PDB entry 9EY9 | X-ray diffraction, 3.10 A resolution | chains Z and a of the 28 polymer chains in the assembly

Chain Z:
Protein: Proteasome subunit beta type-6
Organism: Saccharomyces cerevisiae
Reference sequence: P23724 (PSB6_YEAST); residues 1-222 here correspond to UniProt positions 20-241 (UniProt number = residue number + 19)
Amino-acid sequence (222 residues; row label = number of the first residue in the row):
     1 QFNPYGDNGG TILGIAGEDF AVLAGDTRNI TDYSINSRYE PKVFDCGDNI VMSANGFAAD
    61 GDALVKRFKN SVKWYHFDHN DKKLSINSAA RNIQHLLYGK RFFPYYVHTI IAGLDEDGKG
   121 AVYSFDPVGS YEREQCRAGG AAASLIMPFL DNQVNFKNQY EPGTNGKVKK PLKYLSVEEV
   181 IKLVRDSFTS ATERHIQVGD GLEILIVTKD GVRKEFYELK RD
Ion coordination: Mg2+ near Val198 (its only coordinating residue here)
Small-molecule neighbours: sybactin derivative (A1H71): Tyr106, Asp126, Pro127, Val128

Chain a:
Protein: Proteasome subunit beta type-7
Organism: Saccharomyces cerevisiae
Reference sequence: P30657 (PSB7_YEAST); residues -12 to 233 here correspond to UniProt positions 21-266 (UniProt number = residue number + 33)
Amino-acid sequence (246 residues; row label = number of the first residue in the row; numbers below 1 keep their minus sign (Thr-12 is residue -12)):
   -12 TQIANAGASP MVNTQQPIVT GTSVISMKYD NGVIIAADNL GSYGSLLRFN GVERLIPVGD
    48 NTVVGISGDI SDMQHIERLL KDLVTENAYD NPLADAEEAL EPSYIFEYLA TVMYQRRSKM
   108 NPLWNAIIVA GVQSNGDQFL RYVNLLGVTY SSPTLATGFG AHMANPLLRK VVDRESDIPK
   168 TTVQVAEEAI VNAMRVLYYR DARSSRNFSL AIIDKNTGLT FKKNLQVENM KWDFAKDIKG
   228 YGTQKI
Not modelled in the structure: -12 to 0

Chain Z / chain a interface:
Contacting residue pairs (40; chain Z residue first):
  Gln1(Z) with Thr1(a), hydrogen bond
  Phe2(Z) with Thr1(a); Pro109(a), hydrophobic; Trp111(a), hydrophobic; Leu132(a), hydrophobic
  Asn3(Z) with Leu133(a)
  Pro4(Z) with Arg104(a), hydrogen bond (backbone-side chain); Met107(a), hydrophobic; Leu133(a)
  Tyr5(Z) with Arg104(a)
  Asn8(Z) with Val135(a)
  Asn29(Z) with Tyr137(a)
  Ser34(Z) with His149(a), hydrogen bond
  Ile35(Z) with Arg156(a), hydrogen bond (backbone-side chain)
  Asn36(Z) with Tyr137(a); Ser139(a); Arg156(a)
  Ser37(Z) with Ser138(a), hydrogen bond (side chain-backbone)
  Tyr39(Z) with Ser138(a)
  Glu40(Z) with Arg128(a), salt bridge; Tyr137(a); Ser138(a), hydrogen bond (side chain-backbone)
  Phe57(Z) with Arg104(a); Leu133(a); Val135(a), hydrophobic
  Ala59(Z) with Tyr101(a); Leu133(a); Gly134(a); Val135(a)
  Asp60(Z) with Tyr101(a), hydrogen bond; Arg104(a), salt bridge
  Asp62(Z) with Thr136(a)
  Ala63(Z) with Tyr101(a)
  Lys66(Z) with Glu94(a), salt bridge
  Phe103(Z) with Arg104(a); Ser105(a)
  Tyr105(Z) with Tyr101(a)
  Glu218(Z) with Arg161(a), salt bridge
  Arg221(Z) with Asp160(a), salt bridge; Arg161(a)
Other interface residues (no listed pair), chain Z (24 interface residues in all): Gly6
Other interface residues (no listed pair), chain a (22 interface residues in all): Leu142

Overview:
24 residues of chain Z face 22 of chain a across their interface; the contacts include 7 hydrogen bonds and 5
salt bridges. Among the polar pairs are Glu40(Z)-Arg128(a), Asp60(Z)-Arg104(a) and Lys66(Z)-Glu94(a). Bound to
chain Z: sybactin derivative.
Chain Z is Proteasome subunit beta type-6 and chain a is Proteasome subunit beta type-7, both from
Saccharomyces cerevisiae; the structure, Yeast 20S proteasome in complex with a sybactin derivative (PheSyr),
was determined by X-ray diffraction.
